Entry 7JG5 (electron microscopy, 3.40 A resolution); this record covers chains C and E of the 20 polymer chains in the assembly.

# Chain C
Name: ATP synthase subunit alpha
From: Mycolicibacterium smegmatis
Notes: EC 7.1.2.2
UniProt: A0A0D6IV93 (A0A0D6IV93_MYCSM); numbering as in UniProt (aligned over 23-548)
Chain sequence (548 residues; row label = number of the first residue in the row; X marks 22 residues of unknown identity (built as UNK)):
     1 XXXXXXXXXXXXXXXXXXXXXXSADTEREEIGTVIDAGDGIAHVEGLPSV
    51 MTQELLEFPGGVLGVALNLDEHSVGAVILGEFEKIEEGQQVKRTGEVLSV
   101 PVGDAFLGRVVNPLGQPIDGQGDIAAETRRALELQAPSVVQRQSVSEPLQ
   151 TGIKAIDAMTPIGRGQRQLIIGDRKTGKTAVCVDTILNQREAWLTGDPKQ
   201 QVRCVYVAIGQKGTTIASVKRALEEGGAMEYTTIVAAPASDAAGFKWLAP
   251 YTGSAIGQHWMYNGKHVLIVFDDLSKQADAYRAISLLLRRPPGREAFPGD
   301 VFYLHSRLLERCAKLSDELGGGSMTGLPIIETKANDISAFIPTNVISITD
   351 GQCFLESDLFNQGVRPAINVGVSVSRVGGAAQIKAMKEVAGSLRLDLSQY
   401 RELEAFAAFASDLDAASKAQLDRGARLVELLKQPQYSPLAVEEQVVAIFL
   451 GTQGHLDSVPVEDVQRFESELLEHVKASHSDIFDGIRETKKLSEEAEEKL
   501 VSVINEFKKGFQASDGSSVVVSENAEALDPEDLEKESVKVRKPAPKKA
Disordered / not traced: 1-11, 23-28, 521-548
Metal / ion sites: Mg2+: T179 (together with ATP)
Ligand contacts:
  - ADP (adenosine-5'-diphosphate): I346, S347, V374, R376
  - ATP: K175, T176, G177, K178, T179, A180, Q211, D272, E331, F360, R365, Q433, P434, Q435

# Chain E
Name: ATP synthase subunit beta
From: Mycolicibacterium smegmatis
Notes: EC 7.1.2.2
UniProt: A0A0D6IU77 (A0A0D6IU77_MYCSM); residues 1-475 here = UniProt positions 1-475
Chain sequence (475 residues; numbered 1 to 475; the number before each row is that of its first residue):
     1 MTATAEKTAGRVVRITGPVVDVEFPRGSVPELFNALHAEITFGALAKTLT
    51 LEVAQHLGDSLVRCISMQPTDGLVRGVEVTDTGASISVPVGDGVKGHVFN
   101 ALGDCLDDPGYGKDFEHWSIHRKPPAFSDLEPRTEMLETGLKVVDLLTPY
   151 VRGGKIALFGGAGVGKTVLIQEMINRIARNFGGTSVFAGVGERTREGNDL
   201 WVELADANVLKDTALVFGQMDEPPGTRMRVALSALTMAEFFRDEQGQDVL
   251 LFIDNIFRFTQAGSEVSTLLGRMPSAVGYQPTLADEMGELQERITSTRGR
   301 SITSMQAVYVPADDYTDPAPATTFAHLDATTELSRAVFSKGIFPAVDPLA
   351 SSSTILDPAIVGDEHYRVAQEVIRILQRYKDLQDIIAILGIDELSEEDKQ
   401 LVNRARRIERFLSQNMMAAEQFTGQPGSTVPLKETIEAFDKLTKGEFDHL
   451 PEQAFFLIGGLDDLAKKAESLGAKL
Disordered / not traced: 1-7, 472-475

# How chain C and chain E interact
Contacting residue pairs (53):
  I35(C) - G58(E)  hydrogen bond (backbone-backbone)
  D36(C) - H56(E)
  D36(C) - L57(E)
  A37(C) - Q55(E)
  A37(C) - H56(E)  hydrogen bond (backbone-backbone)
  D39(C) - Q55(E)  hydrogen bond
  D39(C) - R272(E)  salt bridge
  E81(C) - K123(E)  salt bridge
  F82(C) - L32(E)
  E83(C) - L32(E)
  E83(C) - F33(E)
  I85(C) - L32(E)
  E86(C) - V29(E)
  E86(C) - P30(E)
  E86(C) - E31(E)
  E86(C) - H56(E)
  E87(C) - G58(E)
  E87(C) - D59(E)
  E87(C) - S60(E)  hydrogen bond (side chain-backbone)
  I118(C) - F127(E)
  D119(C) - S128(E)  hydrogen bond (backbone-side chain)
  R174(C) - F324(E)  hydrogen bond (side chain-backbone)
  K212(C) - E292(E)
  K212(C) - H326(E)  hydrogen bond (side chain-backbone)
  K212(C) - D328(E)  salt bridge
  G213(C) - L130(E)
  G213(C) - E292(E)  hydrogen bond (backbone-side chain)
  T214(C) - L130(E)
  T214(C) - T295(E)
  I216(C) - F127(E)  hydrophobic
  S218(C) - P132(E)
  R221(C) - P132(E)  hydrogen bond (side chain-backbone)
  R221(C) - R133(E)
  A239(C) - D285(E)
  A239(C) - H326(E)
  S240(C) - P124(E)
  S240(C) - E289(E)
  S240(C) - E292(E)
  R282(C) - S275(E)  hydrogen bond
  R282(C) - A276(E)
  A283(C) - P281(E)
  L286(C) - M273(E)
  L286(C) - P274(E)
  L286(C) - S275(E)
  L287(C) - R272(E)
  R289(C) - G271(E)  hydrogen bond (side chain-backbone)
  R289(C) - M273(E)
  R290(C) - M273(E)
  P292(C) - M273(E)
  A296(C) - S275(E)
  A296(C) - A276(E)
  K333(C) - T316(E)
  A334(C) - T316(E)
Also at the interface, not in a pair above, chain C (38 interface residues in all): V110, G120, K175, A217, D241, K246, R365
Also at the interface, not in a pair above, chain E (44 interface residues in all): A54, L61, E131, T282, A284, G288, A321, A325, L327, T354, D357

# In short
The interface between chain C and chain E involves 38 residues on one side and 44 on the other, with 11
hydrogen bonds and 3 salt bridges. Polar contacts include D39(C)-R272(E), E81(C)-K123(E) and K212(C)-D328(E).
Ligands of chain C: ATP and ADP.
Here chain C is ATP synthase subunit alpha and chain E is ATP synthase subunit beta, both from
Mycolicibacterium smegmatis. Entry 7JG5 (Cryo-EM structure of bedaquiline-free Mycobacterium smegmatis ATP
synthase rotational state 1) was determined by electron microscopy (same publication as 7JG6, 7JG7, 7JG8,
7JG9, 7JGA, 7JGB and 7JGC).
